Entry 2Y30 (X-ray diffraction, 2.30 A resolution); this record covers chains A and B.

# Chain A (and B)
Molecule: Putative repressor SIMREG2
Organism: Streptomyces antibioticus
Notes: chain B of this document is another copy of the same molecule, construct and numbering; everything in this record applies to it too
UniProt: Q9AMH9 (Q9AMH9_STRAT); residues 1-259 here correspond to UniProt positions 3-261 (UniProt number = residue number + 2)
Amino-acid sequence (267 residues; numbered 1 to 267; the number before each row is that of its first residue):
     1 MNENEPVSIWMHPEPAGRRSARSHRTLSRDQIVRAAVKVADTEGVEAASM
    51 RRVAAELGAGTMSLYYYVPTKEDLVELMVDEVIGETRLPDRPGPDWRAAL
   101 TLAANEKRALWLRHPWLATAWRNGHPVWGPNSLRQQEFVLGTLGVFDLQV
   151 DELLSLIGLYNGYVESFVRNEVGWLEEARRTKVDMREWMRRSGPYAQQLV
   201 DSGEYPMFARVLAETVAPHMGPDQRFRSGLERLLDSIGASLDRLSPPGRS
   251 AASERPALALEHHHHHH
Unresolved in the structure: 1-4, 12-26, 247-267 (chain B: 1-7, 11-27, 248-267)
Differences from the reference sequence: expression tag (260-267)
Residues lining bound ligands:
  - simocyclinone d8 (SM8), molecule 1: Ile83, Thr86, Leu88, Ala103, Glu106, Lys107, Leu110, Pro126, Trp128, Gln135, Gln136, Val139, Leu140, Leu154, Ile157, Tyr160, Asn161
  - simocyclinone d8 (SM8), molecule 2: Trp174, Met185, Trp188, Met189, Ser192, Gly193, Ala196, Gln197, Val200, Val211, Leu212, Thr215, Pro218, His219

# Interface between chain A and chain B
Pairs across the interface - 100 pairs, chain A then chain B:
  Glu5(A) - Arg191(B)
  Pro6(A) - Arg191(B)
  Trp10(A) - Tyr195(B)
  Met11(A) - Tyr195(B)  hydrophobic
  Met11(A) - Gln198(B)
  Glu72(A) - Arg180(B)  salt bridge
  Thr119(A) - Arg122(B)
  Arg122(A) - Thr119(B)  hydrogen bond
  Arg122(A) - Gly173(B)
  Arg122(A) - Glu176(B)  salt bridge
  Asn123(A) - Gly173(B)
  Asn123(A) - Glu177(B)
  Asn123(A) - Arg180(B)  hydrogen bond
  Gly124(A) - Asn170(B)  hydrogen bond (backbone-side chain)
  Gly124(A) - Gly173(B)  hydrogen bond (backbone-backbone)
  Gly124(A) - Trp174(B)
  Gly124(A) - Glu177(B)  hydrogen bond (backbone-side chain)
  His125(A) - Trp174(B)
  His125(A) - Glu177(B)  salt bridge
  His125(A) - Trp188(B)
  Pro126(A) - Trp188(B)
  Trp128(A) - Ser192(B)
  Trp128(A) - Tyr195(B)  hydrogen bond (backbone-side chain)
  Trp128(A) - Phe208(B)
  Pro130(A) - Tyr205(B)
  Leu133(A) - Leu199(B)  hydrophobic
  Leu133(A) - Tyr205(B)  hydrophobic
  Arg134(A) - Tyr205(B)
  Glu137(A) - Tyr205(B)
  Glu137(A) - Pro206(B)
  Glu137(A) - Met207(B)  hydrogen bond (side chain-backbone)
  Glu137(A) - Phe208(B)  hydrogen bond (side chain-backbone)
  Leu140(A) - Met207(B)
  Gly141(A) - Met207(B)
  Leu148(A) - Arg210(B)  hydrogen bond (backbone-side chain)
  Gln149(A) - Arg232(B)
  Val150(A) - Arg210(B)
  Val150(A) - Val211(B)  hydrophobic
  Val150(A) - Glu214(B)
  Val150(A) - Thr215(B)
  Asp151(A) - Thr215(B)  hydrogen bond
  Asp151(A) - Val216(B)  hydrogen bond (side chain-backbone)
  Asp151(A) - Ala217(B)  hydrogen bond (side chain-backbone)
  Asp151(A) - Arg232(B)
  Glu152(A) - Arg232(B)  salt bridge
  Leu154(A) - Val211(B)  hydrophobic
  Ser155(A) - Arg232(B)
  Leu156(A) - Ser236(B)
  Leu159(A) - Leu159(B)
  Leu159(A) - Leu233(B)  hydrophobic
  Leu159(A) - Ser236(B)
  Asn170(A) - Gly124(B)  hydrogen bond (side chain-backbone)
  Gly173(A) - Arg122(B)
  Gly173(A) - Gly124(B)
  Trp174(A) - Gly124(B)  hydrogen bond (side chain-backbone)
  Trp174(A) - His125(B)
  Glu176(A) - Arg122(B)  salt bridge
  Glu177(A) - Asn123(B)
  Glu177(A) - Gly124(B)  hydrogen bond (side chain-backbone)
  Glu177(A) - His125(B)  salt bridge
  Arg180(A) - Glu72(B)  salt bridge
  Arg180(A) - Asn123(B)  hydrogen bond
  Trp188(A) - His125(B)
  Trp188(A) - Pro126(B)
  Trp188(A) - Trp128(B)  hydrophobic
  Ser192(A) - Trp128(B)
  Tyr195(A) - Trp10(B)
  Tyr195(A) - Trp128(B)  hydrogen bond (side chain-backbone)
  Ala196(A) - Trp128(B)  hydrophobic
  Leu199(A) - Leu133(B)  hydrophobic
  Tyr205(A) - Pro130(B)
  Tyr205(A) - Leu133(B)  hydrophobic
  Tyr205(A) - Glu137(B)
  Pro206(A) - Glu137(B)
  Met207(A) - Glu137(B)  hydrogen bond (backbone-side chain)
  Met207(A) - Leu140(B)
  Met207(A) - Gly141(B)
  Met207(A) - Gly144(B)
  Met207(A) - Leu153(B)  hydrophobic
  Phe208(A) - Trp128(B)
  Phe208(A) - Leu133(B)  hydrophobic
  Phe208(A) - Glu137(B)  hydrogen bond (backbone-side chain)
  Arg210(A) - Gly144(B)  hydrogen bond (side chain-backbone)
  Val211(A) - Val150(B)  hydrophobic
  Glu214(A) - Val150(B)
  Thr215(A) - Val150(B)
  Thr215(A) - Asp151(B)  hydrogen bond
  Val216(A) - Asp151(B)  hydrogen bond (backbone-side chain)
  Ala217(A) - Asp151(B)  hydrogen bond (backbone-side chain)
  Arg232(A) - Asp151(B)
  Arg232(A) - Glu152(B)  salt bridge
  Arg232(A) - Ser155(B)
  Leu233(A) - Leu159(B)  hydrophobic
  Ser236(A) - Leu156(B)
  Ser236(A) - Ser240(B)  hydrogen bond
  Ala239(A) - Ala239(B)
  Ser240(A) - Ser236(B)  hydrogen bond
  Arg243(A) - Asp235(B)  salt bridge
  Arg243(A) - Ala239(B)
  Arg243(A) - Asp242(B)  salt bridge
Interface residues without a listed pair, chain A (60 interface residues in all): Ser8, Leu153, Arg169, Glu204, Leu212, Asp235
Interface residues without a listed pair, chain B (61 interface residues in all): Ser8, Arg134, Phe146, Gln149, Leu154, Arg169, Pro194, Ala196, Glu204, Arg243

# Summary
60 residues of chain A face 61 of chain B across their interface, with 25 hydrogen bonds and 10 salt bridges.
Polar pairs include Glu72(A)-Arg180(B), Arg122(A)-Glu176(B) and His125(A)-Glu177(B). Bound to chain A:
simocyclinone d8.
Both chains are Putative repressor SIMREG2 (Streptomyces antibioticus). Entry 2Y30 (Simocyclinone D8 bound
form of TetR-like repressor SimR) was determined by X-ray diffraction, deposited together with 2Y31.
